Entry 3EXH (X-ray diffraction, 2.44 A resolution); this record covers chains C and D of the 4 polymer chains in the assembly.

== Chain C ==
Name: Pyruvate dehydrogenase E1 component subunit alpha, somatic form, mitochondrial
Organism: Homo sapiens
Notes: EC 1.2.4.1; fragment: E1p-alpha
UniProtKB: P08559 (ODPA_HUMAN); residues 1-361 here correspond to UniProt positions 30-390 (UniProt number = residue number + 29)
Chain sequence (382 residues; each row starts with the number of its first residue; numbers below 1 keep their minus sign (Met-20 is residue -20)):
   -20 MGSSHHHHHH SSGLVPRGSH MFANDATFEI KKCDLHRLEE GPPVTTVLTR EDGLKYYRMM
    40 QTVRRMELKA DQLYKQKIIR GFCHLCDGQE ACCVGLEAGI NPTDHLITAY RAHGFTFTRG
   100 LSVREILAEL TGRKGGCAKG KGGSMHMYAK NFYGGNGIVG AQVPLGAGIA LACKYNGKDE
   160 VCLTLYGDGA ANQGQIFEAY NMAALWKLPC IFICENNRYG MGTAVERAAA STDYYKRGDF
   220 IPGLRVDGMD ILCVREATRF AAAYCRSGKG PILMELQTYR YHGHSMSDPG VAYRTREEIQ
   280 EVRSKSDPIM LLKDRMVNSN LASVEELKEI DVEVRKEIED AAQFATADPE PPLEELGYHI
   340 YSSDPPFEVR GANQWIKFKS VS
Not modelled in the structure: -20 to -1
Sequence notes: expression tag (-20 to 0); engineered mutation Ala203 (Ser232 in P08559), Ala271 (Ser300 in P08559)
Modified positions: Ser264 (phosphoserine; SEP)
Metal / ion sites: Mn2+: Asp167, Asn196, Tyr198 (together with thiamine diphosphate)
Ligand contacts: thiamine diphosphate (TPP): Tyr89, Arg90, Gly136, Ile137, Val138, Gly166, Asp167, Gly168, Ala169, Gln172, Asn196, Tyr198, Gly199, Met200, Arg259, His263
Curated features (UniProtKB/Swiss-Prot):
  - binding site (pyruvate): His63, Tyr89, Arg90, Ala128, Gly136, Val138, Asp167, Gly168, Ala169, Asn196, Tyr198
  - binding site (thiamine diphosphate): Tyr89, Arg90, Gly136, Val138, Asp167, Gly168, Ala169, Asn196, His263
  - binding site (Mg(2+)): Asp167, Asn196, Tyr198
  - modified residue: Lys34 (N6-acetyllysine), Lys215 (N6-acetyllysine), Lys248 (N6-succinyllysine), Ser264 (Phosphoserine), Ser266 (Phosphoserine), Tyr272 (Phosphotyrosine), Lys284 (N6-acetyllysine), Lys292 (N6-acetyllysine), Lys307 (N6-acetyllysine), Lys356 (N6-succinyllysine)

== Chain D ==
Name: Pyruvate dehydrogenase E1 component subunit beta, mitochondrial
Organism: Homo sapiens
Notes: EC 1.2.4.1; fragment: E1p-beta
UniProtKB: P11177 (ODPB_HUMAN); residues 1-329 here correspond to UniProt positions 31-359 (UniProt number = residue number + 30)
Chain sequence (329 residues; row label = number of the first residue in the row):
     1 LQVTVRDAIN QGMDEELERD EKVFLLGEEV AQYDGAYKVS RGLWKKYGDK RIIDTPISEM
    61 GFAGIAVGAA MAGLRPICEF MTFNFSMQAI DQVINSAAKT YYMSGGLQPV PIVFRGPNGA
   121 SAGVAAQHSQ CFAAWYGHCP GLKVVSPWNS EDAKGLIKSA IRDNNPVVVL ENELMYGVPF
   181 EFPPEAQSKD FLIPIGKAKI ERQGTHITVV SHSRPVGHCL EAAAVLSKEG VECEVINMRT
   241 IRPMDMETIE ASVMKTNHLV TVEGGWPQFG VGAEICARIM EGPAFNFLDA PAVRVTGADV
   301 PMPYAKILED NSIPQVKDII FAIKKTLNI
Metal / ion sites: K+: Ala160, Ile161, Asp163
Ligand contacts: thiamine diphosphate (TPP): Glu28, Ile57, Glu59, Met81, Phe85, Gln88, His128
Curated features (UniProtKB/Swiss-Prot):
  - binding site (thiamine diphosphate): Glu59
  - binding site (K(+)): Ile112, Ala160, Ile161, Asp163, Asn165
  - site: Asp289 (Important for interaction with DLAT)
  - modified residue: Tyr37 (Phosphotyrosine), Lys324 (N6-acetyllysine)

== How chain C and chain D interact ==
Residue-residue contacts - 78 pairs, chain C then chain D:
  Ala117(C) - Met103(D)
  Ala117(C) - Ser104(D)
  Ala117(C) - Gly105(D)
  Lys120(C) - Tyr102(D)
  Gly121(C) - Met103(D)
  His125(C) - Met103(D)
  Tyr127(C) - Thr100(D)
  Tyr127(C) - Ser104(D)
  Tyr127(C) - Leu107(D)
  Tyr127(C) - Gln108(D)
  Tyr132(C) - Met71(D)
  Tyr132(C) - Ala72(D)
  Tyr132(C) - Gln108(D)
  Ile137(C) - Asp91(D)
  Ile137(C) - Asn95(D)
  Ala140(C) - Asp91(D)
  Ala140(C) - Gln92(D)  hydrogen bond (backbone-side chain)
  Pro143(C) - Gly61(D)
  Pro143(C) - Gly64(D)
  Pro143(C) - Ile65(D)
  Pro143(C) - Gln92(D)
  Leu144(C) - Gly64(D)
  Leu144(C) - Val67(D)  hydrophobic
  Leu144(C) - Gly68(D)
  Leu144(C) - Met71(D)  hydrophobic
  Leu144(C) - Gln92(D)
  Leu144(C) - Ser96(D)
  Ala146(C) - Ile65(D)  hydrophobic
  Gly147(C) - Ile65(D)
  Gly147(C) - Gly68(D)
  Gly147(C) - Ala69(D)
  Ile148(C) - Gly68(D)
  Leu150(C) - Ile65(D)  hydrophobic
  Ala151(C) - Ala72(D)  hydrophobic
  Ala151(C) - Leu74(D)  hydrophobic
  Tyr154(C) - Glu21(D)  hydrogen bond (side chain-backbone)
  Tyr154(C) - Val23(D)
  Tyr154(C) - Phe24(D)
  Tyr154(C) - Lys50(D)  hydrogen bond (backbone-side chain)
  Tyr154(C) - Arg51(D)  hydrogen bond
  Tyr154(C) - Leu74(D)  hydrophobic
  Asn155(C) - Leu74(D)
  Gln174(C) - Met60(D)
  Gln174(C) - Gln92(D)  hydrogen bond
  Glu177(C) - Ser58(D)
  Glu177(C) - Met60(D)
  Glu177(C) - Gly61(D)  hydrogen bond (side chain-backbone)
  Asn180(C) - Pro56(D)
  Met181(C) - Pro56(D)
  Met181(C) - Ser58(D)
  Met181(C) - Gly61(D)
  Met181(C) - Phe62(D)
  Met181(C) - Ile65(D)  hydrophobic
  Trp185(C) - Ile53(D)  hydrophobic
  Trp185(C) - Asp54(D)
  Leu335(C) - Tyr102(D)  hydrogen bond (backbone-side chain)
  Tyr337(C) - Tyr102(D)
  His338(C) - Tyr101(D)
  His338(C) - Tyr102(D)  hydrogen bond (backbone-backbone)
  His338(C) - Gly105(D)  hydrogen bond (side chain-backbone)
  His338(C) - Gly106(D)
  Ile339(C) - Tyr101(D)
  Ile339(C) - Tyr102(D)  hydrophobic
  Tyr340(C) - Tyr101(D)
  Tyr340(C) - Gly141(D)
  Tyr340(C) - Leu142(D)  hydrogen bond (side chain-backbone)
  Tyr340(C) - Lys143(D)
  Tyr340(C) - Asn165(D)
  Ser341(C) - Tyr101(D)
  Ser341(C) - Pro109(D)
  Ser341(C) - Asn164(D)
  Ser341(C) - Asn165(D)  hydrogen bond (backbone-side chain)
  Ser342(C) - Asn164(D)  hydrogen bond
  Asp343(C) - Lys143(D)  salt bridge
  Asp343(C) - Asn165(D)
  Arg349(C) - Glu281(D)  salt bridge
  Gln353(C) - Glu281(D)
  Ser361(C) - Tyr101(D)  hydrogen bond (backbone-side chain)
Also at the interface, not in a pair above, chain C (35 interface residues in all): Ala128, Leu184
Also at the interface, not in a pair above, chain D (45 interface residues in all): Lys22, Thr55, Glu59, Asp163, Arg242

== In short ==
35 residues of chain C face 45 of chain D across their interface; the contacts include 13 hydrogen bonds and 2
salt bridges. Polar contacts include Asp343(C)-Lys143(D), Arg349(C)-Glu281(D) and Ala140(C)-Gln92(D). Chain C
binds thiamine diphosphate. Bound to chain D: thiamine diphosphate.
Chain C is Pyruvate dehydrogenase E1 component subunit alpha, somatic form, mitochondrial and chain D is
Pyruvate dehydrogenase E1 component subunit beta, mitochondrial, both from Homo sapiens; the structure,
Crystal structure of the pyruvate dehydrogenase (E1p) component of human pyruvate dehydrogenase complex, was
determined by X-ray diffraction, deposited together with 3EXE, 3EXF, 3EXG and 3EXI.
